PDB entry 7L8E | electron microscopy, 4.20 A resolution (low resolution: residue-level contacts below are approximate; hydrogen-bond / salt-bridge calls are withheld) | chains A and L of the 8 polymer chains in the assembly

[Chain A]
Protein: Envelope glycoprotein gp160
From: Human immunodeficiency virus 1
Notes: fragment: GP120 domain, residues 30-661
UniProtKB: Q2N0S5 (Q2N0S5_9HIV1); the construct lacks a stretch of the UniProt sequence and is renumbered around it, so the offset changes along the chain: 31-141 = UniProt 30-140; 150-185 = UniProt 141-176; 188-309 = UniProt 187-308; 312-323 = UniProt 309-320; 2 more segments
Sequence (664 residues; numbered -1 to 664 plus 11 insertion-coded residues; 13 numbers in that range are skipped by the numbering (no residue carries them; nothing is unmodelled there); the number before each row is that of its first residue; a row labelled like 185A-185J holds insertion residues (185A, then the next letters in order); numbers below 1 keep their minus sign (Met-1 is residue -1)):
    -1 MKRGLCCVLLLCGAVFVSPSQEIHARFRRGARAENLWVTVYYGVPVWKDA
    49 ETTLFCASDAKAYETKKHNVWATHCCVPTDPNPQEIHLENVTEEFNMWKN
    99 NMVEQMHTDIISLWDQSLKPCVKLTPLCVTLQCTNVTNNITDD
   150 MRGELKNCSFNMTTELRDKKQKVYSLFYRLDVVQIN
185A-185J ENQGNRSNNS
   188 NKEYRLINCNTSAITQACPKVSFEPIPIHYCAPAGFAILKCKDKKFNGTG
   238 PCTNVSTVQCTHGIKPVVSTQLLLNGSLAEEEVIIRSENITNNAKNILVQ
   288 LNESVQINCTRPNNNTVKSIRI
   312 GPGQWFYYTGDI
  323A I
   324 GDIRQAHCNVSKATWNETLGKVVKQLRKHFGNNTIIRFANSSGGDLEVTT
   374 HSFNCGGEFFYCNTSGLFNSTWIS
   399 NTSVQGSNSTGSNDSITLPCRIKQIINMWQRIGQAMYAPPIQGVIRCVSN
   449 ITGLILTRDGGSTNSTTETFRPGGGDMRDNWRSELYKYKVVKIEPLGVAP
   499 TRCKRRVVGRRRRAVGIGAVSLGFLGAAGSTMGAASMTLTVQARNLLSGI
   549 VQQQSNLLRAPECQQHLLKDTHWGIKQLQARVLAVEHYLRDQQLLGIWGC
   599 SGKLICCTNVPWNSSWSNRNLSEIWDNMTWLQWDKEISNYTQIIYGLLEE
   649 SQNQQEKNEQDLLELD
Disordered / not traced: -1 to 32, 60-64, 185A-185J, 399-409, 506-664
Construct notes: initiating methionine (-1); expression tag (0-30); conflict Lys64 (Glu63 in Q2N0S5), Cys73 (Ala72 in Q2N0S5), Thr240 (Pro239 in Q2N0S5), 20 further conflict positions vs the reference (Q2N0S5) not listed
Disulfides: Cys54-Cys73, Cys119-Cys205, Cys126-Cys196, Cys131-Cys157, Cys218-Cys247, Cys228-Cys239, Cys296-Cys331, Cys378-Cys445, Cys385-Cys418
Glycans and other covalent adducts: N-acetylglucosamine (NAG) linked to Asn88, Asn133, Asn160, Asn197, Asn234, Asn241, Asn262, Asn276, Asn289, Asn295, Asn301, Asn332, Asn339, Asn355, Asn363, Asn386, Asn392, Asn448

[Chain L]
Protein: Rh.33172 pAbC-1 Light Chain
From: Macaca mulatta
Sequence (99 residues; numbered 4 to 102; the number before each row is that of its first residue; X marks 99 residues of unknown identity (built as UNK)):
     4 XXXXXXXXXXXXXXXXXXXXXXXXXXXXXXXXXXXXXXXXXXXXXXXXXX
    54 XXXXXXXXXXXXXXXXXXXXXXXXXXXXXXXXXXXXXXXXXXXXXXXXX

[Interface between chain A and chain L]
Chain A residues in contact with chain L, 5 residues: Thr132, Thr135, Asn136, Asn156, Tyr173

[In short]
No residue of chain A is in contact with chain L. N-acetylglucosamine is covalently linked to Asn88(A),
Asn133(A), Asn160(A), Asn197(A), Asn234(A) and Asn241(A) and 12 more.
Here chain A is Envelope glycoprotein gp160 (Human immunodeficiency virus 1) and chain L is Rh.33172 pAbC-1
Light Chain (Macaca mulatta). Entry 7L8E (BG505 SOSIP.v5.2(7S) in complex with the polyclonal Fab pAbC-1 from
animal Rh.33172 (Wk38 time point)) was determined by electron microscopy together with 7L7T, 7L7U, 7L85, 7L86,
7L87, 7L88 and 15 further entries from the same study.
